Entry 3GSM (X-ray diffraction, 2.40 A resolution); this record covers chain A.

== Chain A ==
Protein: Beta-hexosaminidase
Source organism: Vibrio cholerae
Notes: EC 3.2.1.52
Reference sequence: Q9KU37 (NAGZ_VIBCH); residues 1-330 here = UniProt positions 1-330
Chain sequence (340 residues; each row starts with the number of its first residue):
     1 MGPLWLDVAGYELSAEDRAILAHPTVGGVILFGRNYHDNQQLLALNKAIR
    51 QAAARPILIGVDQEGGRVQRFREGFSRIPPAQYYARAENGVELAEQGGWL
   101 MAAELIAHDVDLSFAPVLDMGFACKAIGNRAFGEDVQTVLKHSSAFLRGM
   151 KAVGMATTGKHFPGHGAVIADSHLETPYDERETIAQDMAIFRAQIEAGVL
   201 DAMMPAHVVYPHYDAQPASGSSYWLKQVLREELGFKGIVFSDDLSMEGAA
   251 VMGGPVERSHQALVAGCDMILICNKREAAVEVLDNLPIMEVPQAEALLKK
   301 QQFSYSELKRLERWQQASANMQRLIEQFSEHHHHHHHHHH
Disordered / not traced: 172, 247-250, 330-340
Construct notes: engineered mutation Ala19 (Glu in Q9KU37), Ala22 (Gln in Q9KU37), Ala54 (Lys in Q9KU37); expression tag (331-340)
Small-molecule neighbours: N-Valeryl-PUGNAc (VPU; [[(3R,4R,5S,6R)-4,5-dihydroxy-6-(hydroxymethyl)-3-(pentanoylamino)oxan-2-ylidene]amino] N-phenylcarbamate): Ile30, Phe32, Asp62, Glu64, Arg70, Phe114, Ala126, Ile127, Arg130, Lys160, His161, His165, Met204
Curated features (UniProtKB/Swiss-Prot):
  - active site: His173 (Proton donor/acceptor), Asp242 (Nucleophile)
  - binding site (substrate): Asp62, Arg70, Arg130, Lys160, His161
  - site: Asp171 (Important for catalytic activity)
Reported in the primary citation:
  - binding site for N-Valeryl-PUGNAc: Asp62, Ile127, Arg130, Lys160, His161
  - conformationally variable residues (loop rearrangement): Met246 to Val251
  - mutagenesis - E19A/Q22A/K54A: unchanged catalytic activity on pNP-GlcNAc

== Overview ==
Chain A binds N-Valeryl-PUGNAc. UniProt lists active-site residues His173 and Asp242 and 5 substrate-binding
residues. From the paper: a binding site for N-Valeryl-PUGNAc at Asp62, Ile127 and Arg130 among others;
E19A/Q22A/K54A leave catalytic activity on pNP-GlcNAc unchanged.
Chain A is Beta-hexosaminidase (Vibrio cholerae); the structure, Vibrio cholerae family 3 glycoside hydrolase
(NagZ) bound to N-Valeryl-PUGNAc, was determined by X-ray diffraction, deposited together with 3GS6 and 2WCA.
